Entry 5ZZ7 (X-ray diffraction, 2.45 A resolution); this record covers chains A and B.

# Chain A (and B)
Name: Redox-sensing transcriptional repressor Rex 1
Organism: Thermotoga maritima MSB8
Notes: chain B of this document is another copy of the same molecule, construct and numbering; everything in this record applies to it too
UniProt: Q9WY16 (REX1_THEMA); residue numbers follow UniProt; this construct covers 1-208
Amino-acid sequence (208 residues; each row starts with the number of its first residue):
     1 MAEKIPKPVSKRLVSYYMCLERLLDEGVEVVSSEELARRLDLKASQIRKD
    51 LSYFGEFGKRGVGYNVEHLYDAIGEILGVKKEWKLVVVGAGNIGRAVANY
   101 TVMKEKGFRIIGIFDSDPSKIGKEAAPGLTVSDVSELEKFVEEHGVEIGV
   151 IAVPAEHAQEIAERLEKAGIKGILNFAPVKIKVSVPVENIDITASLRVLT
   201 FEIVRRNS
Not modelled in the structure: 1-2 (chain B: 1-5)
Swiss-Prot annotation at these positions:
  - DNA-binding region: Ser15 to Phe54 (H-T-H motif)
  - binding site (NAD(+)): Gly89 to Gly94
Ligand contacts:
  - NADH (NAI; 1,4-dihydronicotinamide adenine dinucleotide), molecule 1: Val88, Gly89, Ala90, Gly91, Asn92, Ile93, Asp115, Ser116, Asp117, Lys120, Val134, Ala152, Val153, Pro154, Ala155, His157, Ile161, Phe176, Ala177, Pro178, Ile190, Asp191, Ile192
  - NADH (NAI), molecule 2: Ala96, Val97, Tyr100
Reported in the primary citation:
  - binding site for NADH: Val88, Asn92, Ile93, Asp115, Ser116, Val134, Val153, Pro154, His157, Ile161, Ile190, Ile192
  - self-association interface (contacts with another copy of this molecule); pairs are residue here / residue on that copy: Tyr100-Asp191 (hydrogen bond)

# Chain A / chain B interface
Residue-residue contacts (98):
  Val14(A) - Phe201(B)  hydrophobic
  Val14(A) - Arg205(B)
  Tyr17(A) - Arg197(B)  hydrogen bond
  Tyr17(A) - Phe201(B)  hydrophobic
  Met18(A) - Phe201(B)  hydrophobic
  Leu77(A) - Phe201(B)  hydrophobic
  Leu77(A) - Val204(B)
  Gly78(A) - Val204(B)
  Val79(A) - Arg197(B)  hydrogen bond (backbone-side chain)
  Val79(A) - Thr200(B)
  Val79(A) - Phe201(B)  hydrophobic
  Trp83(A) - Arg197(B)
  Trp83(A) - Thr200(B)
  Trp83(A) - Val204(B)  hydrophobic
  Leu85(A) - Leu196(B)  hydrophobic
  Asn92(A) - Asn92(B)
  Asn92(A) - Arg95(B)  hydrogen bond
  Asn92(A) - Ala96(B)
  Asn92(A) - Asn99(B)
  Ile93(A) - Ala96(B)  hydrophobic
  Arg95(A) - Asn92(B)
  Ala96(A) - Asn92(B)
  Ala96(A) - Ile93(B)  hydrophobic
  Val97(A) - Ile192(B)  hydrophobic
  Tyr100(A) - Pro178(B)
  Tyr100(A) - Asp191(B)  hydrogen bond
  Tyr100(A) - Ile192(B)  hydrophobic
  Tyr100(A) - Thr193(B)
  Val102(A) - Pro178(B)  hydrophobic
  Val102(A) - Thr193(B)
  Met103(A) - Ile192(B)  hydrophobic
  Met103(A) - Leu196(B)  hydrophobic
  Lys106(A) - Thr193(B)
  Lys106(A) - Arg197(B)  hydrogen bond (backbone-side chain)
  Phe108(A) - Thr193(B)
  Phe108(A) - Leu196(B)  hydrophobic
  Phe108(A) - Arg197(B)
  Phe108(A) - Thr200(B)
  Ile148(A) - Leu199(B)  hydrophobic
  Ile148(A) - Thr200(B)
  Ile148(A) - Ile203(B)  hydrophobic
  Lys171(A) - Ile203(B)
  Gly172(A) - Leu199(B)
  Gly172(A) - Ile203(B)
  Ile173(A) - Leu199(B)
  Leu174(A) - Ser195(B)
  Leu174(A) - Leu196(B)  hydrophobic
  Leu174(A) - Leu199(B)
  Phe176(A) - Ile192(B)  hydrophobic
  Pro178(A) - Val102(B)  hydrophobic
  Ser184(A) - Arg206(B)  hydrogen bond (backbone-side chain)
  Val185(A) - Arg206(B)
  Pro186(A) - Leu199(B)
  Pro186(A) - Arg206(B)
  Glu188(A) - Ser195(B)
  Glu188(A) - Val198(B)
  Ile190(A) - Ile192(B)  hydrophobic
  Ile190(A) - Ser195(B)
  Asp191(A) - Met18(B)
  Asp191(A) - Tyr100(B)  hydrogen bond
  Ile192(A) - Met103(B)  hydrophobic
  Ile192(A) - Phe176(B)  hydrophobic
  Ile192(A) - Ile190(B)  hydrophobic
  Thr193(A) - Tyr100(B)
  Thr193(A) - Met103(B)
  Ala194(A) - Val14(B)
  Ala194(A) - Met18(B)  hydrophobic
  Ser195(A) - Leu174(B)
  Ser195(A) - Glu188(B)
  Ser195(A) - Ile190(B)
  Leu196(A) - Met103(B)  hydrophobic
  Leu196(A) - Phe108(B)  hydrophobic
  Arg197(A) - Tyr17(B)
  Arg197(A) - Met18(B)
  Arg197(A) - Val79(B)
  Arg197(A) - Lys106(B)
  Val198(A) - Val14(B)  hydrophobic
  Val198(A) - Glu188(B)
  Leu199(A) - Ile148(B)  hydrophobic
  Leu199(A) - Gly172(B)
  Leu199(A) - Ile173(B)
  Leu199(A) - Leu174(B)
  Leu199(A) - Pro186(B)
  Thr200(A) - Trp83(B)
  Thr200(A) - Phe108(B)
  Thr200(A) - Ile148(B)
  Phe201(A) - Ser10(B)
  Phe201(A) - Ile76(B)  hydrophobic
  Phe201(A) - Leu77(B)  hydrophobic
  Glu202(A) - Pro186(B)
  Ile203(A) - Trp83(B)  hydrophobic
  Ile203(A) - Lys171(B)
  Ile203(A) - Gly172(B)
  Ile203(A) - Pro186(B)  hydrophobic
  Val204(A) - Trp83(B)  hydrophobic
  Arg206(A) - Ser184(B)  hydrogen bond (side chain-backbone)
  Arg206(A) - Val185(B)
  Arg206(A) - Pro186(B)
Also at the interface, not in a pair above, chain A (48 interface residues in all): Glu147, Val187, Arg205
Also at the interface, not in a pair above, chain B (51 interface residues in all): Pro6, Lys11, Leu13, Leu85, Val97, Val187, Glu202

# Summary
Chain A and chain B form an interface of 48 and 51 residues respectively, with 8 hydrogen bonds. Among the
polar pairs are Tyr17(A)-Arg197(B), Val79(A)-Arg197(B) and Asn92(A)-Arg95(B). Ligands of chain A: NADH. From
the paper: a binding site for NADH at Val88(A), Asn92(A) and Ile93(A) among others; a self-association
interface involving Tyr100(A) and Asp191(A).
Chain A and chain B are both Redox-sensing transcriptional repressor Rex 1 (Thermotoga maritima MSB8); the
structure, Redox-sensing transcriptional repressor Rex, was determined by X-ray diffraction, deposited
together with 5ZZ5 and 5ZZ6.
